7ED5 - chains D and I of the 6 polymer chains in the assembly; structure by electron microscopy, 2.98 A resolution.

== Chain D ==
Molecule: Non-structural protein 8
Organism: Severe acute respiratory syndrome coronavirus 2
UniProtKB: P0DTD1 (R1AB_SARS2); residues 1-198 here correspond to UniProt positions 3943-4140 (UniProt number = residue number + 3942)
Chain sequence (220 residues; numbered -21 to 198; the number before each row is that of its first residue; numbers below 1 keep their minus sign (Met-21 is residue -21)):
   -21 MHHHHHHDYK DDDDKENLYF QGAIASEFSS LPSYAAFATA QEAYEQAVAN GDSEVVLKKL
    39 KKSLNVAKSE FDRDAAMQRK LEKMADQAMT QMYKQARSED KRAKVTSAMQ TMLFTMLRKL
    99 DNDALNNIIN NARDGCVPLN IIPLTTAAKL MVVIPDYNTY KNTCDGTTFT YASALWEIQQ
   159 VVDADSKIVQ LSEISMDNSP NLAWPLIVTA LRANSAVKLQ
Disordered / not traced: -21 to 37, 192-198
Sequence notes: initiating methionine (-21); expression tag (-20 to 0)
UniProt features mapped onto this chain:
  - site: Gln198 (Cleavage)

== Chain I ==
Molecule: 20-nt RNA strand
Sequence (20 nucleotides; numbered 13 to 32; the number before each row is that of its first residue):
    13 GCUAUGUGAG AUUAAGUUAU
Covalently attached groups: at-9010 (AT9) linked to U32

== Chain D / chain I interface ==
Pairs across the interface (8; chain D residue first):
  Asp50(D) - U17(I)  hydrogen bond to the sugar
  Asp50(D) - G18(I)  sugar contact
  Arg51(D) - A16(I)  hydrogen bond to the phosphate
  Arg51(D) - U17(I)  salt bridge to the phosphate
  Ala54(D) - G18(I)  phosphate contact
  Arg57(D) - G18(I)  sugar contact
  Arg57(D) - U19(I)  salt bridge to the phosphate
  Lys58(D) - G18(I)  salt bridge to the phosphate
Interface residues without a listed pair, chain D (6 interface residues in all): Ser47

== Summary ==
Chain D and chain I form an interface of 6 and 4 residues respectively, with 2 hydrogen bonds and 3 salt
bridges. Among the polar pairs are Asp50(D)-U17(I), Arg51(D)-A16(I) and Arg51(D)-U17(I). At-9010 is covalently
linked to U32(I).
Chain D is Non-structural protein 8 (Severe acute respiratory syndrome coronavirus 2) and chain I is a 20-nt
RNA strand; the structure, A dual mechanism of action of AT-527 against SARS-CoV-2 polymerase, was determined
by electron microscopy.
